Entry 8TB9 (electron microscopy, 4.00 A resolution); this record covers chains H and V of the 17 polymer chains in the assembly.

# Chain H
Molecule: 215-nt DNA strand
Sequence (215 nucleotides; each row starts with the number of its first residue):
     7 ATCGGGAGCT CCGACCGAAT GACATGCATG CATACAGGAT GTATATACCT GACACGTGCC
    67 TGGAGACTAG GGAGTAACCC CCTTGGCGGT TAAAACGCGG GGGACAGCGC GTACGTGCGT
   127 TTAAGCGGTG CTAGAGCTGC CTACGACCAA TGGAGCGGCC TCGGCACCGG GATCCCCCAG
   187 CCGCCGGCAG CGCAGCGCCT GACGGGCACA CAGTC
Not modelled in the structure: 7-19, 213-221

# Chain V
Name: Histone H2B 1.1
Organism: Xenopus laevis
Reference sequence: P02281 (H2B11_XENLA); residues 1-122 here correspond to UniProt positions 5-126 (UniProt number = residue number + 4)
Amino-acid sequence (123 residues; numbered 0 to 122; the number before each row is that of its first residue; numbering starts at 0):
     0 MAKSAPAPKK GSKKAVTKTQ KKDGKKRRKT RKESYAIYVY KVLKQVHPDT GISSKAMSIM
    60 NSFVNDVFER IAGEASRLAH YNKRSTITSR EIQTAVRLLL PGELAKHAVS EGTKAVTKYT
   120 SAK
Not modelled in the structure: 0-27
Differences from the reference sequence: initiating methionine (0); conflict Thr29 (Ser33 in P02281)
UniProt features mapped onto this chain:
  - modified residue: Lys2 (N6-acetyllysine), Lys9 (N6-acetyllysine), Ser11 (Phosphoserine), Lys12 (N6-acetyllysine), Lys17 (N6-acetyllysine)
  - glycosylation: Ser109 (O-linked (GlcNAc) serine)
  - cross-link: Lys117 (Glycyl lysine isopeptide (Lys-Gly) (interchain with G-Cter in ubiquitin))

# How chain H and chain V interact
Pairs across the interface (11):
  DC59(H) - Ile51(V)  phosphate contact
  DC59(H) - Ser53(V)  phosphate contact
  DA60(H) - Tyr39(V)  sugar contact
  DT67(H) - Arg30(V)  sugar contact
  DG68(H) - Arg30(V)  salt bridge to the phosphate
  DG78(H) - Ser84(V)  hydrogen bond to the phosphate
  DA79(H) - Arg83(V)  phosphate contact
  DA79(H) - Ser84(V)  hydrogen bond to the phosphate
  DA79(H) - Thr85(V)  phosphate contact
  DG80(H) - Arg83(V)  salt bridge to the phosphate
  DC143(H) - Thr29(V)  phosphate contact
Interface residues without a listed pair, chain V (11 interface residues in all): Glu32, Gly50, Lys82

# Summary
The interface between chain H and chain V involves 8 residues on one side and 11 on the other; the contacts
include 2 hydrogen bonds and 2 salt bridges. Polar pairs include DG78(H)-Ser84(V), DA79(H)-Ser84(V) and
DG68(H)-Arg30(V).
Chain H is a 215-nt DNA strand and chain V is Histone H2B 1.1 (Xenopus laevis); the structure, PRC2-J119-450
monomer bound to H1-nucleosome, was determined by electron microscopy, deposited together with 8T9G and 8TAS.
